PDB entry 9E0J | electron microscopy, 2.40 A resolution | chains D and L of the 30 polymer chains in the assembly

Chain D:
Molecule: Photosystem I reaction center subunit II
From: Anthocerotibacter panamensis
Chain sequence (143 residues; each row starts with the number of its first residue):
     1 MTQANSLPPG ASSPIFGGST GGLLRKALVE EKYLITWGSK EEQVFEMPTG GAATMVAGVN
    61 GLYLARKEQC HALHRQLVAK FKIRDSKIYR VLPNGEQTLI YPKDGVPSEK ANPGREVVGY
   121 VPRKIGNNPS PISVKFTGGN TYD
Not modelled in the structure: 1-2, 106-143

Chain L:
Molecule: Photosystem I reaction center subunit XI
From: Anthocerotibacter panamensis
Chain sequence (160 residues; each row starts with the number of its first residue):
     1 MQSLSRGMVS TDDFQVGTLL TPVNNSPFIK FFINNLPINR PGLDPFFRGL EVGMAHGYWL
    61 FGPFVVLGPL RLTAFRPPDI EQLSILAALI SAIVVVVAGT LALSLYATVG PDDDTKFGAE
   121 GWSRFAGGWL IGGGGGALFA ALLYLFRGPL LVMLLGIIPG
Not modelled in the structure: 1-6
Metal / ion sites: chlorophyll a Mg site 1 near E51 (its only coordinating residue here); chlorophyll a Mg site 2 near H56 (its only coordinating residue here)
Small-molecule neighbours:
  - beta-carotene (BCR), molecule 1: F32, M54, A55, Y58, W59, I131, G132, G135, G136, L138, F139
  - beta-carotene (BCR), molecule 2: V52, G99, A102, L103, L105, Y106, W122, F125, W129
  - beta-carotene (BCR), molecule 3: F64, S91, V94, V95
  - beta-carotene (BCR), molecule 4: I93, V97, I131, G134, G135
  - chlorophyll a (CLA), molecule 1: V9, L19, T21, P22, V23
  - chlorophyll a (CLA), molecule 2: L19, T21, V23, N24, I29, I33
  - chlorophyll a (CLA), molecule 3: V23, F32, I33, L36, P37, I38, E51, V52, A55, H56, W59
  - chlorophyll a (CLA), molecule 4: F31, F32, N35, L36, R40, F47, L50, E51, M54, A55
  - chlorophyll a (CLA), molecule 5: H56, W59, V95, A98, G99, Y106, V109
  - chlorophyll a (CLA), molecule 6: Y58, W59, G62, P63, V65, V66, L67, A140, L143, Y144, R147, L150, L151
  - chlorophyll a (CLA), molecule 7: W59, L60, P63, F64, L67, G68, P69, R71
  - chlorophyll a (CLA), molecule 8: F64, P69, A87, I90, S91, V94, V97, A98, L101
  - chlorophyll a (CLA), molecule 9: V97, T100, L101, S104, L105, L130
  - chlorophyll a (CLA), molecule 10: A98, L101, A102, L105
  - chlorophyll a (CLA), molecule 11: F139, L143, F146, L150

How chain D and chain L interact:
Contacting residue pairs (24; chain D residue first):
  N5(D) - D13(L)
  N5(D) - Q15(L)
  N5(D) - V16(L)
  S13(D) - F14(L)
  P14(D) - F14(L)
  F16(D) - F14(L)
  G17(D) - T11(L)
  G18(D) - T11(L)
  G18(D) - F14(L)
  G18(D) - L19(L)
  S19(D) - V16(L)
  S19(D) - G17(L)
  S19(D) - T18(L)  hydrogen bond (backbone-backbone)
  T20(D) - G17(L)
  T20(D) - L19(L)
  G22(D) - Q15(L)
  G22(D) - G17(L)
  L23(D) - Q15(L)  hydrogen bond (backbone-backbone)
  L23(D) - V16(L)  hydrophobic
  L23(D) - G17(L)  hydrogen bond (backbone-backbone)
  R25(D) - D112(L)  salt bridge
  R25(D) - D113(L)
  R25(D) - D114(L)  salt bridge
  Y63(D) - Q15(L)
Other interface residues (no listed pair), chain D (16 interface residues in all): L7, G21, G61, L62

Summary:
16 residues of chain D face 11 of chain L across their interface; the contacts include 3 hydrogen bonds and 2
salt bridges. Polar contacts include R25(D)-D112(L), R25(D)-D114(L) and S19(D)-T18(L). Chain L binds 11 copies
of chlorophyll a and 4 copies of beta-carotene.
Chain D is Photosystem I reaction center subunit II and chain L is Photosystem I reaction center subunit XI,
both from Anthocerotibacter panamensis; the structure, Structure and evolution of Photosystem I in the
early-branching cyanobacterium Anthocerotibacter panamensis, was determined by electron microscopy.
